6U67 - chain A; structure by X-ray diffraction, 1.84 A resolution.

# Chain A
Name: Induced myeloid leukemia cell differentiation protein Mcl-1
Organism: Homo sapiens
Reference sequence: Q07820 (MCL1_HUMAN); residue numbers follow UniProt; this construct covers 171-323
Sequence (156 residues; row label = number of the first residue in the row):
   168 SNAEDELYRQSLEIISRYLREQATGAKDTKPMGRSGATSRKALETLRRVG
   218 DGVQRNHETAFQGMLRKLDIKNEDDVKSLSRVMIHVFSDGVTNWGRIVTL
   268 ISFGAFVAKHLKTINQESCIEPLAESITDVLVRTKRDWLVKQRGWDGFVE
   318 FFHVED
Disordered / not traced: 168-171, 322-323
Differences from the reference sequence: expression tag (168-170)
Curated features (UniProtKB/Swiss-Prot):
  - motif: Ala209 to Asn223 (BH3), His252 to Ala272 (BH1), Asp304 to Phe319 (BH2)
  - cross-link (Glycyl lysine isopeptide (Lys-Gly)): Lys194 (interchain with G-Cter in ubiquitin), Lys197 (interchain with G-Cter in ubiquitin)
Residues lining bound ligands:
  - biphenyl (BNL): Asp256, Gly257, Val258, Gly262, Arg263, Thr266
  - Q01 (2-({[4-(4-tert-butylphenyl)piperazin-1-yl]sulfonyl}amino)-5-{[3-oxo-3-(phenylamino)propyl]sulfanyl}benzoic acid), molecule 1: Val220, His224, Phe228, Trp261, Gly262, Val265, Thr266, Phe318, Phe319
  - Q01, molecule 2: Phe228, Met231, Leu235, Ile237, Val243, Leu246, Ser247, Met250, Val253, Phe254, Arg263, Thr266, Leu267, Phe270, Leu290, Ser293, Ile294
From the paper describing this entry:
  - binding site for Q01: Val243, Leu246, Arg263, Leu290

# Overview
Bound to chain A: compound Q01 and biphenyl. From the paper: a binding site for Q01 at Val243, Leu246 and
Arg263 among others.
Chain A is Induced myeloid leukemia cell differentiation protein Mcl-1 (Homo sapiens); the structure, Mcl-1
bound to compound 24, was determined by X-ray diffraction (same publication as 6U63, 6U64, 6U65 and 6U6F).
